6B6H - chains C and D of the 12 polymer chains in the assembly; structure by electron microscopy, 3.90 A resolution.

[Chain C]
Protein: DNA-directed RNA polymerase subunit beta
From: Escherichia coli O45:K1 (strain S88 / ExPEC)
Notes: EC 2.7.7.6
UniProtKB: B7MIX3 (RPOB_ECO45); residue numbers follow UniProt; this construct covers 1-1342
Amino-acid sequence (1342 residues; each row starts with the number of its first residue):
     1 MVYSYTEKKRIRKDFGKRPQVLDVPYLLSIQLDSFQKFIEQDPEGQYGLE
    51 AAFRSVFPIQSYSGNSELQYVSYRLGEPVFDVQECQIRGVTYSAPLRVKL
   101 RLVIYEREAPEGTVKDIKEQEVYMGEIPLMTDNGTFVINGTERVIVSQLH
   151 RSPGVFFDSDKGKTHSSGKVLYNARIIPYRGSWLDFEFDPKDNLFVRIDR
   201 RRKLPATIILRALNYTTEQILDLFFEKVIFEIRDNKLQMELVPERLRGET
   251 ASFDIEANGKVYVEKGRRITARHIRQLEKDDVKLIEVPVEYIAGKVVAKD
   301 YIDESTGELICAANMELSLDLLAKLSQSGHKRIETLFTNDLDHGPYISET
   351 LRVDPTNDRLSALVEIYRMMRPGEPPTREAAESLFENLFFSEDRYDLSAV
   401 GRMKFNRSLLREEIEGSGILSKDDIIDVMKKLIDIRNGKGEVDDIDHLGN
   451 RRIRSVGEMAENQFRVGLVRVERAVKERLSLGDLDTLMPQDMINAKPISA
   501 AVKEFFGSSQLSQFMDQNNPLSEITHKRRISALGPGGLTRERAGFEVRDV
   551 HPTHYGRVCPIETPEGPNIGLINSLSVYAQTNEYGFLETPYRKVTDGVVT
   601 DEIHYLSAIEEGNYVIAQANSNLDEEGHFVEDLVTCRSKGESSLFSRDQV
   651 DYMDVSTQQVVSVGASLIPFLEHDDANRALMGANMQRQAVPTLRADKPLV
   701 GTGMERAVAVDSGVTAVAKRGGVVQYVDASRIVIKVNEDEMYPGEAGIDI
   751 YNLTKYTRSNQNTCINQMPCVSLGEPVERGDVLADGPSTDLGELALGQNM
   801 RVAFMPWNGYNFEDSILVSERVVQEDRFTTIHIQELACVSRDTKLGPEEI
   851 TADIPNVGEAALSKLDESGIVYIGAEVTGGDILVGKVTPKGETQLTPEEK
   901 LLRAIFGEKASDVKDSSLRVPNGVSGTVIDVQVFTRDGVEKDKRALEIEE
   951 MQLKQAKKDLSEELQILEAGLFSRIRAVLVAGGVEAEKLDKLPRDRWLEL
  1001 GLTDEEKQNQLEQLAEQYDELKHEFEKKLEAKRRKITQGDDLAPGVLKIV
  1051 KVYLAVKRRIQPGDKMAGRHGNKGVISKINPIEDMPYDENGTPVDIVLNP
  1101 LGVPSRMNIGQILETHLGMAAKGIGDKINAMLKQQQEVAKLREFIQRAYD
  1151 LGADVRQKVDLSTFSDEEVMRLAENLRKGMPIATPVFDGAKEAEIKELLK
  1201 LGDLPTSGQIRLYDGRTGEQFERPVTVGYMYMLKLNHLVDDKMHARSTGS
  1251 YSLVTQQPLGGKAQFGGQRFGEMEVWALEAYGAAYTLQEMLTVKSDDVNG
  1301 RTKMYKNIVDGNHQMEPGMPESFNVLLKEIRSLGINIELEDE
Not modelled in the structure: 1-2
Curated features (UniProtKB/Swiss-Prot):
  - modified residue (N6-acetyllysine): Lys1022, Lys1200

[Chain D]
Protein: DNA-directed RNA polymerase subunit beta'
From: Escherichia coli O157:H7
Notes: EC 2.7.7.6
UniProtKB: P0A8T8 (RPOC_ECO57); numbering as in UniProt (aligned over 1-1407)
Amino-acid sequence (1407 residues; row label = number of the first residue in the row):
     1 MKDLLKFLKAQTKTEEFDAIKIALASPDMIRSWSFGEVKKPETINYRTFK
    51 PERDGLFCARIFGPVKDYECLCGKYKRLKHRGVICEKCGVEVTQTKVRRE
   101 RMGHIELASPTAHIWFLKSLPSRIGLLLDMPLRDIERVLYFESYVVIEGG
   151 MTNLERQQILTEEQYLDALEEFGDEFDAKMGAEAIQALLKSMDLEQECEQ
   201 LREELNETNSETKRKKLTKRIKLLEAFVQSGNKPEWMILTVLPVLPPDLR
   251 PLVPLDGGRFATSDLNDLYRRVINRNNRLKRLLDLAAPDIIVRNEKRMLQ
   301 EAVDALLDNGRRGRAITGSNKRPLKSLADMIKGKQGRFRQNLLGKRVDYS
   351 GRSVITVGPYLRLHQCGLPKKMALELFKPFIYGKLELRGLATTIKAAKKM
   401 VEREEAVVWDILDEVIREHPVLLNRAPTLHRLGIQAFEPVLIEGKAIQLH
   451 PLVCAAYNADFDGDQMAVHVPLTLEAQLEARALMMSTNNILSPANGEPII
   501 VPSQDVVLGLYYMTRDCVNAKGEGMVLTGPKEAERLYRSGLASLHARVKV
   551 RITEYEKDANGELVAKTSLKDTTVGRAILWMIVPKGLPYSIVNQALGKKA
   601 ISKMLNTCYRILGLKPTVIFADQIMYTGFAYAARSGASVGIDDMVIPEKK
   651 HEIISEAEAEVAEIQEQFQSGLVTAGERYNKVIDIWAAANDRVSKAMMDN
   701 LQTETVINRDGQEEKQVSFNSIYMMADSGARGSAAQIRQLAGMRGLMAKP
   751 DGSIIETPITANFREGLNVLQYFISTHGARKGLADTALKTANSGYLTRRL
   801 VDVAQDLVVTEDDCGTHEGIMMTPVIEGGDVKEPLRDRVLGRVTAEDVLK
   851 PGTADILVPRNTLLHEQWCDLLEENSVDAVKVRSVVSCDTDFGVCAHCYG
   901 RDLARGHIINKGEAIGVIAAQSIGEPGTQLTMRTFHIGGAASRAAAESSI
   951 QVKNKGSIKLSNVKSVVNSSGKLVITSRNTELKLIDEFGRTKESYKVPYG
  1001 AVLAKGDGEQVAGGETVANWDPHTMPVITEVSGFVRFTDMIDGQTITRQT
  1051 DELTGLSSLVVLDSAERTAGGKDLRPALKIVDAQGNDVLIPGTDMPAQYF
  1101 LPGKAIVQLEDGVQISSGDTLARIPQESGGTKDITGGLPRVADLFEARRP
  1151 KEPAILAEISGIVSFGKETKGKRRLVITPVDGSDPYEEMIPKWRQLNVFE
  1201 GERVERGDVISDGPEAPHDILRLRGVHAVTRYIVNEVQDVYRLQGVKIND
  1251 KHIEVIVRQMLRKATIVNAGSSDFLEGEQVEYSRVKIANRELEANGKVGA
  1301 TYSRDLLGITKASLATESFISAASFQETTRVLTEAAVAGKRDELRGLKEN
  1351 VIVGRLIPAGTGYAYHQDRMRRRAAGEAPAAPQVTAEDASASLAELLNAG
  1401 LGGSDNE
Not modelled in the structure: 1-14, 933-947, 1127-1136, 1377-1407
Curated features (UniProtKB/Swiss-Prot):
  - binding site (Zn(2+)): Cys70, Cys72, Cys85, Cys88, Cys814, Cys888, Cys895, Cys898
  - binding site (Mg(2+)): Asp460, Asp462, Asp464
  - modified residue: Lys972 (N6-acetyllysine)
Ion coordination: Zn2+ site 1: Cys70, Cys72, Cys85, Cys88; Mg2+: Asp460, Asp462, Asp464 (shared with 1 residue of chain 3); Zn2+ site 2: Cys814, Cys888, Cys898

[Chain C / chain D interface]
Residue-residue contacts (269; chain C residue first):
  Phe545(C) with Asp785(D); Leu788(D), hydrophobic
  Arg548(C) with Arg780(D)
  Val550(C) with Pro750(D); Thr776(D); His777(D); Arg780(D)
  Pro552(C) with Phe773(D)
  Pro560(C) with Thr776(D); Arg780(D), hydrogen bond (backbone-side chain)
  Ile561(C) with Tyr772(D), hydrophobic
  Thr563(C) with Arg780(D)
  Ile569(C) with Leu783(D), hydrophobic; Ala784(D)
  Asn573(C) with Arg780(D)
  Gln618(C) with Asn768(D); Leu770(D)
  Asn620(C) with Asn768(D), hydrogen bond; Val769(D)
  Glu641(C) with Glu756(D)
  Ser642(C) with Leu770(D)
  Leu671(C) with Tyr772(D)
  Glu672(C) with Gly766(D); Leu767(D), hydrogen bond (backbone-backbone)
  His673(C) with Phe763(D), hydrogen bond (side chain-backbone); Arg764(D); Glu765(D); Gly766(D)
  Asp674(C) with Phe763(D); Tyr772(D)
  Ala676(C) with Tyr772(D)
  Asn677(C) with Ala779(D)
  Ala679(C) with Tyr772(D)
  Leu680(C) with Leu783(D), hydrophobic
  Phe804(C) with Ala637(D); Ser638(D)
  Met805(C) with Ala637(D)
  Pro806(C) with Asp505(D); Ala632(D); Ala637(D)
  Asn808(C) with Pro359(D); Phe629(D); Ala633(D)
  Gly809(C) with Val357(D); Pro359(D); Phe629(D)
  Tyr810(C) with Val357(D); Pro359(D), hydrophobic
  Asn811(C) with Asp505(D)
  Phe812(C) with Val357(D), hydrophobic; Pro451(D), hydrophobic; Ser503(D); Gln504(D), hydrogen bond (backbone-side chain); Asp505(D); Phe629(D), hydrophobic
  Glu813(C) with Ala459(D); Asp460(D); Phe461(D), hydrogen bond (backbone-backbone); Gln504(D)
  Ser815(C) with Phe461(D)
  Arg841(C) with Asp256(D); Gly257(D)
  Lys844(C) with Arg47(D); Thr48(D)
  Gln894(C) with Asp67(D); Glu69(D); Arg77(D)
  Gln1061(C) with Gly444(D); Lys445(D), hydrogen bond
  Pro1062(C) with Ala446(D)
  Gly1063(C) with Val354(D)
  Lys1065(C) with Asp462(D), hydrogen bond (side chain-backbone)
  Lys1073(C) with Asp462(D), salt bridge
  Val1075(C) with Ile355(D); Phe461(D); Asp462(D); Gly463(D)
  Ile1076(C) with Thr356(D), hydrogen bond (backbone-side chain)
  Ser1077(C) with Thr356(D); Val357(D)
  Asn1099(C) with Asp505(D), hydrogen bond
  Pro1100(C) with Ser638(D); Val639(D), hydrophobic; Met725(D)
  Leu1101(C) with Gln504(D); Asp505(D); Met725(D), hydrophobic; Arg731(D)
  Pro1104(C) with Leu740(D)
  Ser1105(C) with Arg731(D), hydrogen bond; Gln736(D)
  Arg1106(C) with Arg731(D)
  Met1107(C) with Gln736(D); Gln739(D); Phe763(D), hydrophobic
  Leu1113(C) with Ile641(D), hydrophobic
  His1116(C) with Ile641(D)
  Phe1187(C) with Asn768(D)
  Glu1192(C) with Ile641(D); Arg764(D), salt bridge
  Lys1196(C) with Ile641(D); Asp642(D), salt bridge
  Ser1207(C) with Asp642(D), hydrogen bond
  Gln1209(C) with Ser638(D), hydrogen bond
  Glu1219(C) with Arg634(D), salt bridge
  Phe1221(C) with Ala633(D)
  Glu1222(C) with Tyr512(D); Tyr537(D), hydrogen bond; Arg634(D), hydrogen bond (backbone-backbone); Ser635(D)
  Arg1223(C) with Gly636(D); Phe719(D), hydrogen bond (side chain-backbone); Ser721(D), hydrogen bond; Met724(D)
  Pro1224(C) with Ser638(D)
  Val1225(C) with Ala637(D); Ser638(D)
  Thr1226(C) with Ser638(D); Val639(D), hydrogen bond (side chain-backbone); Gly640(D)
  Val1239(C) with Ser353(D); Lys445(D)
  Asp1240(C) with Lys445(D), salt bridge
  Lys1242(C) with Gln465(D)
  Met1243(C) with Lys445(D)
  His1244(C) with Gly351(D); Arg352(D), hydrogen bond (backbone-backbone)
  Ala1245(C) with Ser350(D); Met372(D)
  Arg1246(C) with Asp348(D), salt bridge; Tyr349(D), hydrogen bond (backbone-backbone); Ser350(D), hydrogen bond (backbone-backbone); Leu376(D)
  Ser1247(C) with Asp348(D); Tyr349(D), hydrogen bond (backbone-backbone); Glu375(D), hydrogen bond
  Thr1248(C) with Tyr349(D)
  Tyr1251(C) with Asp348(D), hydrogen bond
  Leu1253(C) with Arg99(D)
  Gln1256(C) with Arg99(D)
  Gln1257(C) with Asn341(D)
  Pro1258(C) with Arg346(D); Val347(D); Asp348(D)
  Leu1259(C) with Arg346(D)
  Gly1260(C) with Arg346(D)
  Gly1267(C) with Arg346(D), hydrogen bond (backbone-side chain); Val347(D)
  Gln1268(C) with Lys345(D); Arg346(D); Val347(D), hydrogen bond (backbone-backbone); Ser350(D), hydrogen bond (backbone-side chain); Gly351(D); Arg352(D)
  Arg1269(C) with Arg339(D), hydrogen bond (side chain-backbone); Gln340(D), hydrogen bond (side chain-backbone); Gly344(D), hydrogen bond (side chain-backbone); Lys345(D)
  Phe1270(C) with Gly344(D); Lys345(D), hydrogen bond (backbone-backbone); Val347(D), hydrophobic
  Glu1272(C) with Arg339(D); Leu343(D)
  Met1273(C) with Thr428(D)
  Glu1274(C) with Asn424(D); Thr428(D), hydrogen bond
  Val1275(C) with Leu343(D)
  Trp1276(C) with Val801(D); Gln805(D); Val917(D); Gln921(D), hydrogen bond (backbone-side chain)
  Ala1277(C) with Arg431(D); Ile434(D), hydrophobic; Gln921(D)
  Leu1278(C) with Met484(D), hydrophobic
  Glu1279(C) with Gln805(D); Ala914(D); Val917(D)
  Ala1280(C) with Arg431(D)
  Tyr1281(C) with Arg431(D), hydrogen bond (side chain-backbone); Leu432(D); Ile434(D), hydrogen bond (side chain-backbone); Met484(D), hydrophobic
  Gly1282(C) with Thr1361(D), hydrogen bond (backbone-side chain)
  Ala1283(C) with Glu479(D)
  Ala1284(C) with Leu1356(D); Ile1357(D); Gly1362(D)
  Tyr1285(C) with Glu475(D); Glu479(D); Leu1356(D), hydrophobic; Thr1361(D)
  Thr1286(C) with Ala476(D); Glu479(D), hydrogen bond
  Leu1287(C) with Ile1357(D), hydrophobic
  Gln1288(C) with Gly1354(D); Leu1356(D)
  Glu1289(C) with Val470(D); Pro471(D); Leu472(D), hydrogen bond (side chain-backbone); Thr473(D); Ala476(D)
  Met1290(C) with His469(D)
  Leu1291(C) with Lys345(D), hydrogen bond (backbone-side chain); Val1351(D); Gly1354(D)
  Thr1292(C) with Gly1354(D)
  Lys1294(C) with Val347(D); Asp348(D), hydrogen bond (backbone-backbone); Val470(D), hydrogen bond (side chain-backbone)
  Ser1295(C) with Lys345(D); Arg346(D)
  Asp1296(C) with Lys345(D), salt bridge
  Tyr1305(C) with Pro379(D), hydrophobic
  Ile1308(C) with Pro379(D); Phe380(D), hydrophobic
  Val1309(C) with Pro379(D); Gly383(D); Glu386(D)
  His1313(C) with Phe380(D); Thr473(D); Leu474(D)
  Met1315(C) with Thr473(D)
  Pro1320(C) with Lys345(D); Val1353(D)
  Ser1322(C) with Leu342(D)
  Val1325(C) with Leu249(D), hydrophobic; Arg337(D)
  Leu1326(C) with Ile331(D), hydrophobic; Phe338(D), hydrophobic
  Lys1328(C) with Glu100(D); Met102(D)
  Glu1329(C) with Ile331(D); Arg337(D), salt bridge
  Arg1331(C) with Trp33(D); Met102(D); Pro243(D)
  Ser1332(C) with Pro243(D); Leu327(D)
  Leu1333(C) with His113(D), hydrogen bond (backbone-side chain); Trp115(D), hydrophobic; Leu307(D), hydrophobic; Leu327(D), hydrophobic
  Gly1334(C) with Ala25(D), hydrogen bond (backbone-backbone)
  Ile1335(C) with Ile22(D), hydrophobic; Ala23(D); Ala25(D); Trp33(D)
  Asn1336(C) with Lys21(D); Ile22(D); Ala23(D), hydrogen bond (backbone-backbone); Leu24(D); Ala25(D); Met29(D); Trp33(D)
  Ile1337(C) with Lys21(D)
  Glu1338(C) with Ile20(D); Lys21(D), salt bridge
  Leu1339(C) with Phe17(D), hydrophobic; Ala19(D); Ile20(D), hydrophobic
  Glu1340(C) with Phe17(D); Asp18(D), hydrogen bond (backbone-backbone); Ala19(D), hydrogen bond (backbone-backbone); Arg1341(D), salt bridge
  Asp1341(C) with Phe17(D)
  Glu1342(C) with Glu16(D); Phe17(D); Asp18(D)
Interface residues without a listed pair, chain C (153 interface residues in all): Asp549, Tyr555, Cys559, Glu565, Gly566, Thr657, Val660, Asp675, Trp807, Asp814, Gly1074, Ile1109, Ile1112, Val1254, Phe1265, Gly1271, Val1293, Met1304, Gln1314, Gly1318, Met1319, Glu1321, Phe1323
Interface residues without a listed pair, chain D (169 interface residues in all): Glu15, Lys76, Leu245, Pro251, Val253, Met330, Pro369, Lys378, Tyr382, Leu422, Cys454, Leu483, Asn489, Leu508, Ala630, Asp643, Met644, Ala730, Gly732, Ser775, Lys781, Ala787, Arg798, Glu913, Ile918, Leu1347, Ile1352, Gly1360

[Summary]
153 residues of chain C and 169 residues of chain D are in contact, with 46 hydrogen bonds and 10 salt
bridges. Polar contacts include Lys1073(C)-Asp462(D), Glu1192(C)-Arg764(D) and Lys1196(C)-Asp642(D). Curated
annotation (UniProt) lists 8 Zn2+-binding residues and 3 Mg2+-binding residues on chain D.
Chain C is DNA-directed RNA polymerase subunit beta (Escherichia coli O45:K1 (strain S88 / ExPEC)) and chain D
is DNA-directed RNA polymerase subunit beta' (Escherichia coli O157:H7); the structure, The cryo-EM structure
of a bacterial class I transcription activation complex, was determined by electron microscopy.
